PDB entry 5VMG | X-ray diffraction, 2.45 A resolution | chains B and C of the 6 polymer chains in the assembly

== Chain B ==
Molecule: Hemagglutinin HA2
From: Influenza A virus (strain A/Brevig Mission/1/1918 H1N1)
UniProt: Q9WFX3 (HEMA_I18A0); residues 1-185 here correspond to UniProt positions 345-529 (UniProt number = residue number + 344)
Chain sequence (191 residues; row label = number of the first residue in the row):
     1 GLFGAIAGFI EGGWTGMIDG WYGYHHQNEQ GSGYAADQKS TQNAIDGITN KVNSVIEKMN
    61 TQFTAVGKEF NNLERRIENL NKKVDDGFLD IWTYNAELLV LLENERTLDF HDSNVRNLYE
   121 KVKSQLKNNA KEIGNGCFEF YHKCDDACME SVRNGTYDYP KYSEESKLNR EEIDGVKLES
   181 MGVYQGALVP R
Not modelled in the structure: 165-191
Differences from the reference sequence: expression tag (186-191)
Curated features (UniProtKB/Swiss-Prot):
  - glycosylation: N154 (N-linked (GlcNAc...) asparagine)
Disulfide bonds: C144-C148

== Chain C ==
Molecule: Hemagglutinin HA1
From: Influenza A virus (A/New_York/1/18(H1N1))
UniProt: Q9WFX4 (Q9WFX4_9INFA); aligned to UniProt positions 18-343 over residues 1-326 (the alignment contains insertions or deletions, so no single offset holds)
Chain sequence (326 residues; each row starts with the number of its first residue):
     1 DTICIGYHAN NSTDTVDTVL EKNVTVTHSV NLLEDSHNGK LCKLKGIAPL QLGKCNIAGW
    61 LLGNPECDLL LTASSWSYIV ETSNSENGTC YPGDFIDYEE LREQLSSVSS FEKFEIFPKT
   121 SSWPNHETTG VTAACSYAGA SSFYRNLLWL TKKGSSYPKL SKSYVNNKGK EVLVLWGVHH
   181 PPTGTEQQSL YQNADAYVSV GSSKYNRRFT PEIAARPKVR GLASRMNYYW TLLEPGDTIT
   241 FEATGNLIAP WYAFALNRGS GSGIITSDAP VHDCNTKCQT PHGAINSSLP FQNIHPVTIG
   301 ECPKYVRSTK LRMATGLRNI PSIQSR
Not modelled in the structure: 322-326
Differences from the reference sequence: engineered mutation E186 (Asp204 in Q9WFX4), L222 (Gln240 in Q9WFX4), S224 (Gly242 in Q9WFX4)
Disulfide bonds: C42-C274, C55-C67, C90-C135, C278-C302
Glycans and other covalent adducts: N-acetylglucosamine (NAG) linked to N87, N286

== Interface between chain B and chain C ==
Pairs across the interface - 16 pairs, chain B then chain C:
  N72(B) - Q104(C)  hydrogen bond (backbone-side chain)
  L73(B) - D97(C)
  L73(B) - E100(C)
  E74(B) - E100(C)
  R75(B) - E100(C)  hydrogen bond (backbone-side chain)
  R75(B) - E103(C)  salt bridge
  R75(B) - Q104(C)
  R75(B) - S106(C)
  R75(B) - G259(C)  hydrogen bond (side chain-backbone)
  R75(B) - S260(C)
  R75(B) - G261(C)
  R76(B) - E99(C)
  R76(B) - E100(C)  salt bridge
  R76(B) - E103(C)
  N79(B) - E103(C)  hydrogen bond
  D90(B) - K304(C)  salt bridge
Other interface residues (no listed pair), chain B (8 interface residues in all): Y94
Other interface residues (no listed pair), chain C (13 interface residues in all): W230, R258, F291

== In short ==
The interface between chain B and chain C involves 8 residues on one side and 13 on the other, with 4 hydrogen
bonds and 3 salt bridges. Among the polar pairs are R75(B)-E103(C), R76(B)-E100(C) and D90(B)-K304(C).
Covalently linked N-acetylglucosamine: at N87(C) and N286(C).
Here chain B is Hemagglutinin HA2 (Influenza A virus (strain A/Brevig Mission/1/1918 H1N1)) and chain C is
Hemagglutinin HA1 (Influenza A virus (A/New_York/1/18(H1N1))). Entry 5VMG (Influenza hemagglutinin H1 mutant
DH1E in complex with 6'SLN) was determined by X-ray diffraction, deposited together with 5VMC, 5VMF and 5VMJ.
